Entry 5L5O (X-ray diffraction, 2.60 A resolution); this record covers chains C and D of the 28 polymer chains in the assembly.

Chain C:
Name: Proteasome subunit alpha type-4
From: Saccharomyces cerevisiae (strain ATCC 204508 / S288c)
Notes: EC 3.4.25.1
Reference sequence: P40303 (PSA4_YEAST); residues -1 to 252 here correspond to UniProt positions 1-254 (UniProt number = residue number + 2)
Chain sequence (254 residues; row label = number of the first residue in the row; numbers below 1 keep their minus sign (Met-1 is residue -1)):
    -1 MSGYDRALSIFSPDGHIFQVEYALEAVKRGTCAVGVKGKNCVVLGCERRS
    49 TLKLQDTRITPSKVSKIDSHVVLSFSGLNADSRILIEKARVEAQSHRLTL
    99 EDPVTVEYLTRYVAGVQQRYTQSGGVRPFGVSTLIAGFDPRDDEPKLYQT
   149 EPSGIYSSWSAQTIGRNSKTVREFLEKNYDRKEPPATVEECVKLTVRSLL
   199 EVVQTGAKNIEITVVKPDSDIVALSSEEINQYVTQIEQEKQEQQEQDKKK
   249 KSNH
Disordered / not traced: -1 to 0, 241-252
UniProt features mapped onto this chain:
  - modified residue: Thr58 (Phosphothreonine)

Chain D:
Name: Proteasome subunit alpha type-5
From: Saccharomyces cerevisiae (strain ATCC 204508 / S288c)
Notes: EC 3.4.25.1
Reference sequence: P32379 (PSA5_YEAST); residues -7 to 252 here correspond to UniProt positions 1-260 (UniProt number = residue number + 8)
Chain sequence (260 residues; row label = number of the first residue in the row; numbers below 1 keep their minus sign (Met-7 is residue -7)):
    -7 MFLTRSEYDRGVSTFSPEGRLFQVEYSLEAIKLGSTAIGIATKEGVVLGV
    43 EKRATSPLLESDSIEKIVEIDRHIGCAMSGLTADARSMIEHARTAAVTHN
    93 LYYDEDINVESLTQSVCDLALRFGEGASGEERLMSRPFGVALLIAGHDAD
   143 DGYQLFHAEPSGTFYRYNAKAIGSGSEGAQAELLNEWHSSLTLKEAELLV
   193 LKILKQVMEEKLDENNAQLSCITKQDGFKIYDNEKTAELIKELKEKEAAE
   243 SPEEADVEMS
Disordered / not traced: -7 to 0, 118-124, 243-252

How chain C and chain D interact:
Pairs across the interface (62):
  Asp3(C) - Glu117(D)
  Arg4(C) - Glu117(D)
  Ala5(C) - Val4(D)  hydrophobic
  Ala5(C) - Glu117(D)
  Ala5(C) - Ser127(D)
  Ser7(C) - Ser127(D)
  Ser7(C) - Arg128(D)
  Ile8(C) - Gln15(D)
  Phe9(C) - Gln15(D)
  Phe9(C) - Tyr18(D)  hydrophobic
  Phe9(C) - Ser19(D)
  Phe9(C) - Leu73(D)  hydrophobic
  Phe9(C) - Arg128(D)
  Phe9(C) - Pro129(D)
  Phe9(C) - Gly131(D)
  Ser10(C) - Tyr18(D)
  Pro11(C) - Tyr18(D)  hydrophobic
  Pro11(C) - Glu21(D)
  Asp12(C) - Glu21(D)
  Gly13(C) - Tyr18(D)
  Gly13(C) - Glu21(D)
  Gly13(C) - Ala22(D)
  His14(C) - Leu25(D)
  Ile15(C) - Leu73(D)  hydrophobic
  Ile15(C) - Arg128(D)
  Lys35(C) - Glu52(D)  salt bridge
  Gln116(C) - Ala75(D)
  Gln116(C) - Asp76(D)
  Gln116(C) - Arg128(D)
  Thr119(C) - Arg128(D)  hydrogen bond (backbone-side chain)
  Gln120(C) - Met126(D)
  Gln120(C) - Ser127(D)  hydrogen bond (backbone-backbone)
  Gln120(C) - Arg128(D)
  Gln120(C) - Phe130(D)
  Ser121(C) - Ser127(D)
  Gly122(C) - Ser127(D)
  Ser151(C) - Ala75(D)
  Gly152(C) - Ala75(D)
  Ile153(C) - Thr74(D)
  Ile153(C) - Ala75(D)
  Ser155(C) - Leu51(D)
  Ser155(C) - Ser55(D)
  Ser156(C) - Leu51(D)
  Ser156(C) - Glu52(D)  hydrogen bond (backbone-backbone)
  Ser156(C) - Ser55(D)  hydrogen bond (backbone-side chain)
  Trp157(C) - Thr47(D)
  Trp157(C) - Ser48(D)
  Trp157(C) - Leu50(D)
  Trp157(C) - Leu51(D)
  Trp157(C) - Glu52(D)
  Ser158(C) - Leu50(D)  hydrogen bond (backbone-backbone)
  Ser158(C) - Glu52(D)  hydrogen bond
  Ala159(C) - Leu50(D)
  Leu173(C) - Leu50(D)  hydrophobic
  Glu174(C) - Ser48(D)  hydrogen bond
  Glu174(C) - Pro49(D)
  Glu174(C) - Leu50(D)
  Tyr177(C) - Leu50(D)  hydrophobic
  Arg179(C) - Pro49(D)  hydrogen bond (side chain-backbone)
  Arg179(C) - Leu50(D)  hydrogen bond (side chain-backbone)
  Arg179(C) - Leu51(D)  hydrogen bond (side chain-backbone)
  Arg179(C) - Glu52(D)
Other interface residues (no listed pair), chain C (31 interface residues in all): Arg170
Other interface residues (no listed pair), chain D (27 interface residues in all): Asp1, Ser79

In short:
31 residues of chain C face 27 of chain D across their interface; the contacts include 10 hydrogen bonds and 1
salt bridge. Polar pairs include Lys35(C)-Glu52(D), Thr119(C)-Arg128(D) and Ser156(C)-Ser55(D).
Here chain C is Proteasome subunit alpha type-4 and chain D is Proteasome subunit alpha type-5, both from
Saccharomyces cerevisiae (strain ATCC 204508 / S288c). Entry 5L5O (Yeast 20S proteasome with human beta5i
(1-138) and human beta6 (97-111; 118-133) in complex with epoxyketone ...) was determined by X-ray diffraction
together with 5L52, 5L54, 5L55, 5L5A, 5L5B, 5L5D and 30 further entries from the same study.
